9H80 - chains M and E of the 13 polymer chains in the assembly; structure by electron microscopy, 2.50 A resolution.

# Chain M
Name: PelB
From: Pseudomonas aeruginosa
UniProt: Q9HZE5 (Q9HZE5_PSEAE); residue numbers follow UniProt; this construct covers 1-1193
Chain sequence (1193 residues; each row starts with the number of its first residue):
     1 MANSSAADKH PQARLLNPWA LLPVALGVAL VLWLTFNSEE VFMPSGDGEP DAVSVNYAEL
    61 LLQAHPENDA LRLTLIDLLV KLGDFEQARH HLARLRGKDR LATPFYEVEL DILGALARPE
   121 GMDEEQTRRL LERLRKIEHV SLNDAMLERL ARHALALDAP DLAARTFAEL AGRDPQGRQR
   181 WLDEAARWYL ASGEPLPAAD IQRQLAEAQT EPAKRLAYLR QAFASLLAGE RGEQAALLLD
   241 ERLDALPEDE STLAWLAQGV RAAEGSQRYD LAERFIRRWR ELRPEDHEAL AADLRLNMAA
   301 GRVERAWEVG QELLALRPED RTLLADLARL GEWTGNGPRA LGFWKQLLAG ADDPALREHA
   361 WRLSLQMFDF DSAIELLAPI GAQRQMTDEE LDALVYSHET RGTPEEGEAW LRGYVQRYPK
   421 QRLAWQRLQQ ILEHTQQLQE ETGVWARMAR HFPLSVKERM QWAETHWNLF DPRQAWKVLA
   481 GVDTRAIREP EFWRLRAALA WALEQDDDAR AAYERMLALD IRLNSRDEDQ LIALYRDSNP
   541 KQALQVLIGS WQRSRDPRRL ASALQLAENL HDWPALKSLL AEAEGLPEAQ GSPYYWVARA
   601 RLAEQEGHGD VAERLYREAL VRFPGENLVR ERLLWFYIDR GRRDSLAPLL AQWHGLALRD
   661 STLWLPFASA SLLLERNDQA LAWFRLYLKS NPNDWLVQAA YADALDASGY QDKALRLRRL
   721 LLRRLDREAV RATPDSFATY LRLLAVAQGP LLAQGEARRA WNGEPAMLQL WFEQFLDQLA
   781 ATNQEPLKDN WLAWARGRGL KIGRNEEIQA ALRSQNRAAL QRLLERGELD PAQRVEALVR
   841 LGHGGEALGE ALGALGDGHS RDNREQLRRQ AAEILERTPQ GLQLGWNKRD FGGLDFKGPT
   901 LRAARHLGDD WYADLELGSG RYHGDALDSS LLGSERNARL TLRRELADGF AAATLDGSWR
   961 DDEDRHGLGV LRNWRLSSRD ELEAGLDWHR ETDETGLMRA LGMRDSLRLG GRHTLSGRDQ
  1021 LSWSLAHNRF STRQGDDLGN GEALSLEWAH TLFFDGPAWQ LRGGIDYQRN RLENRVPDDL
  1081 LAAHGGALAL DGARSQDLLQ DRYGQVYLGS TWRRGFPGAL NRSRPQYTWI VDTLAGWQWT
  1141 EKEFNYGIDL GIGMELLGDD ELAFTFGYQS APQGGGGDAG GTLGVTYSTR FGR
Unresolved in the structure: 1-802
Residues lining bound ligands:
  - phosphatidylethanolamine (PTY), molecule 1: Trp886, Lys897, Leu1162, Phe1164, Thr1165, Phe1166, Leu1183, Gly1184, Val1185
  - phosphatidylethanolamine (PTY), molecule 2: Asp948, Trp974, Leu976, Leu982, Ala984, Leu1009
  - phosphatidylethanolamine (PTY), molecule 3: Leu1015, Ser1016, Asp1019, Trp1048
  - phosphatidylethanolamine (PTY), molecule 4: Trp1048, His1050, Leu1061
  - phosphatidylethanolamine (PTY), molecule 5: Leu1052, Trp1059, Leu1061, Leu1108, Gly1109, Ser1110, Trp1112, Thr1133
  - phosphatidylethanolamine (PTY), molecule 6: Phe1053, Trp1059, Trp1112
  - phosphatidylethanolamine (PTY), molecule 7: Gly1056, Pro1057, Arg1114, Tyr1127, Trp1129, Ile1130, Val1131, Ile1148, Leu1150, Gly1151, Ile1152
  - phosphatidylethanolamine (PTY), molecule 8: Pro1057, Trp1112, Trp1129, Val1131, Thr1133
  - phosphatidylethanolamine (PTY), molecule 9: Glu1155, Leu1156, Leu1157
What the authors report for this chain:
  - contacts within the chain: Tyr922-Arg999, Glu935-Arg999
  - binding site for phosphatidylethanolamine: Leu1150, Ile1152, Phe1164, Phe1166
  - binding site for phosphatidylethanolamine: Lys897 (from molecular simulation)

# Chain E
Name: PelC
From: Pseudomonas aeruginosa
UniProt: Q9HZE6 (Q9HZE6_PSEAE); numbering as in UniProt (aligned over 1-172)
Chain sequence (172 residues; each row starts with the number of its first residue):
     1 MQSIRCLALA AVALFMAGCS SFTSESATPL ARGAQWGLVP LLNYSQAPQA GERAEQILLS
    61 VLAEEGVRPR LYPAQPQGDL QLVDDRERQQ RALDWARQQK LAYVVTGSVE EWQYKNGLDG
   121 EPAVGVSLQV LEPASGRVLW STSGARAGWS RESLAGAAQK VLRELVGDLR LE
Unresolved in the structure: 1-18
Residues lining bound ligands: phosphatidylethanolamine (PTY): Cys19, Arg146, Ala147, Gly148, Trp149
What the authors report for this chain:
  - binding site for phosphatidylethanolamine: Trp149
  - mutagenesis - W149A: abolished binding to PelB (chain M)

# Chain M / chain E interface
Pairs across the interface (11; chain M residue first):
  Arg869(M) with Leu118(E)
  Arg1018(M) with Ser150(E), hydrogen bond (side chain-backbone); Arg151(E)
  Leu1052(M) with Ser150(E), hydrogen bond (backbone-side chain)
  Phe1053(M) with Asp119(E); Trp149(E), hydrophobic; Ser150(E)
  Phe1054(M) with Leu118(E); Asp119(E), hydrogen bond (backbone-side chain)
  Asp1055(M) with Asp119(E), hydrogen bond (backbone-side chain)
  Trp1059(M) with Trp149(E), hydrophobic
Other interface residues (no listed pair), chain M (8 interface residues in all): His1050
Other interface residues (no listed pair), chain E (6 interface residues in all): Glu121

# Summary
8 residues of chain M and 6 residues of chain E are in contact; the contacts include 4 hydrogen bonds. Polar
pairs include Arg1018(M)-Ser150(E), Leu1052(M)-Ser150(E) and Phe1054(M)-Asp119(E). From the paper: a binding
site for phosphatidylethanolamine at Leu1150(M), Ile1152(M) and Trp149(E) among others; W149A of chain E
abolishes binding to PelB (chain M).
Here chain M is PelB and chain E is PelC, both from Pseudomonas aeruginosa. Entry 9H80 (Structure of the outer
membrane exopolysaccharide transporter PelBC) was determined by electron microscopy.
